Entry 7YJO (electron microscopy, 2.80 A resolution); this record covers chains D and C of the 5 polymer chains in the assembly.

Chain D:
Molecule: ORMDL family protein
Organism: Arabidopsis thaliana
UniProtKB: Q9C5I0 (Q9C5I0_ARATH); residue numbers follow UniProt; this construct covers 1-157
Sequence (157 residues; each row starts with the number of its first residue):
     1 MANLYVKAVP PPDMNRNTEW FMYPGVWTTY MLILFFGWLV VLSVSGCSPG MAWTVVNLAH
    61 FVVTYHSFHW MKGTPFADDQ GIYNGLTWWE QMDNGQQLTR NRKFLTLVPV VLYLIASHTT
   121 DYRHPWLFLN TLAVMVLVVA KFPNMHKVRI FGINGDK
Not modelled in the structure: 1-10, 157
Small-molecule neighbours: Z1T (N-[(2S,3R,4E)-1,3-dihydroxyoctadec-4-en-2-yl]tetracosanamide): Asn17, Trp20, Val26, Thr29, Tyr30, Ile33, Leu34, Val56, Ala59, His60, Val63, Ser67, Phe68, Met71, Gly73, Pro75, Phe76, Trp88
From the paper describing this entry:
  - mutagenesis - N17A, S67R: increased catalytic activity
  - mutagenesis - N17A, S67R: decreased binding to C6-phytoceramide
  - mutagenesis - N17A/S67R, W20R, W88R: abolished binding to C6-phytoceramide
  - mutagenesis - W20R, W88R: increased catalytic activity (intracellular SPT activity)
  - mutagenesis - N17A/S67R: decreased catalytic activity (intracellular SPT activity)

Chain C:
Molecule: Transmembrane protein, putative (DUF3317)
Organism: Arabidopsis thaliana
UniProtKB: A8MSB8 (A8MSB8_ARATH); residue numbers follow UniProt; this construct covers 1-56
Sequence (77 residues; numbered -20 to 56; the number before each row is that of its first residue; numbers below 1 keep their minus sign (Met-20 is residue -20)):
   -20 MADYKDDDDK SGPDEVDASG RMNWVQRKIY LYNVTFGLYM LDWWERYLFN SLVVVLMWFV
    40 LYNGTRYFSE LFQRHLT
Not modelled in the structure: -20 to 0, 49-56
Sequence notes: initiating methionine (-20); expression tag (-19 to 0)

How chain D and chain C interact:
Contacting residue pairs (4; chain D residue first):
  Phe36(D) with Leu35(C), hydrophobic
  Val40(D) with Leu35(C), hydrophobic
  Leu42(D) with Phe38(C)
  Ser43(D) with Phe38(C)
Other interface residues (no listed pair), chain D (6 interface residues in all): Leu39, Val44
Other interface residues (no listed pair), chain C (4 interface residues in all): Leu31, Val34

In short:
6 residues of chain D face 4 of chain C across their interface. Chain D binds compound Z1T. From the paper:
N17A/S67R, W20R and W88R of chain D abolish binding to C6-phytoceramide; N17A and S67R of chain D increase
catalytic activity.
Here chain D is ORMDL family protein and chain C is Transmembrane protein, putative (DUF3317), both from
Arabidopsis thaliana. Entry 7YJO (Cryo-EM structure of the monomeric atSPT-ORM1 (LCB2a-deltaN5) complex) was
determined by electron microscopy, deposited together with 7YJK, 7YJM and 7YJN.
